7XFM - chains A and I of the 11 polymer chains in the assembly; structure by electron microscopy, 3.10 A resolution.

# Chain A
Molecule: Histone H3.2
Organism: Xenopus laevis
Reference sequence: P84233 (H32_XENLA); residues 0-135 here correspond to UniProt positions 1-136 (UniProt number = residue number + 1)
Chain sequence (136 residues; each row starts with the number of its first residue; numbering starts at 0):
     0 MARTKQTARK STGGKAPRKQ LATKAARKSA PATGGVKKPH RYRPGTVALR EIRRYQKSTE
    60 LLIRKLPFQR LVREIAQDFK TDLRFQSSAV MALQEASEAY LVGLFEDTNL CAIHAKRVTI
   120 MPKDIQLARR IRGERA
Disordered / not traced: 0-37, 135
Swiss-Prot annotation at these positions:
  - modified residue: Arg2 (Asymmetric dimethylarginine), Thr3 (Phosphothreonine), Lys4 (Allysine), Gln5 (5-glutamyl dopamine), Thr6 (Phosphothreonine), Arg8 (Citrulline), Lys9 (N6,N6,N6-trimethyllysine), Ser10 (ADP-ribosylserine), Thr11 (Phosphothreonine), Lys14 (N6-(2-hydroxyisobutyryl)lysine), Arg17 (Asymmetric dimethylarginine), Lys18 (N6-(2-hydroxyisobutyryl)lysine), Lys23 (N6-(2-hydroxyisobutyryl)lysine), Arg26 (Citrulline), Lys27 (N6,N6,N6-trimethyllysine), Ser28 (ADP-ribosylserine), Lys36 (N6,N6,N6-trimethyllysine), Lys37 (N6-methyllysine), Tyr41 (Phosphotyrosine), Lys56 (N6,N6,N6-trimethyllysine) and 8 more in UniProt
  - lipidation: Cys110 (S-palmitoyl cysteine)

# Chain I
Molecule: 152-nt DNA strand
Organism: Xenopus laevis
Sequence (152 nucleotides; each row starts with the number of its first residue; numbers below 1 keep their minus sign (DA-77 is residue -77)):
   -77 ATGCACAGGA TGTATATATC TGACXCGTGC CTGGAGACTA GGGAGTAATC CCCTTGGCGG
   -17 TTAAAACGCG GGGGACAGCG CGTACGTGCG TTTAAGCGGT GCTAGAGCTG TCTACGACCA
    43 ATTGAGCGGC CTCGGCACCG GGATTCTCCA GG
Disordered / not traced: -77 to -61, 73-74
Modified positions: AAB (2'-deoxy-ribofuranose-5'-monophosphate) at position -53

# Interface between chain A and chain I
Residue-residue contacts - 21 pairs, chain A then chain I:
  His39(A) with DC70(I), sugar contact
  Arg40(A) with DG-8(I), base contact; DC70(I), phosphate contact
  Tyr41(A) with DT69(I), sugar contact; DC70(I), phosphate contact
  Arg42(A) with DG-5(I), salt bridge to the phosphate; DC70(I), phosphate contact; DC71(I), phosphate contact
  Pro43(A) with DG-6(I), phosphate contact
  Thr45(A) with DC70(I), hydrogen bond to the phosphate
  Arg63(A) with DA-13(I), salt bridge to the phosphate
  Arg72(A) with DT-23(I), salt bridge to the phosphate
  Arg83(A) with DT-24(I), sugar contact; DT-23(I), phosphate contact
  Phe84(A) with DT-24(I), sugar contact; DT-23(I), hydrogen bond to the phosphate
  Gln85(A) with DT-24(I), phosphate contact
  Arg116(A) with DA-3(I), phosphate contact; DC-2(I), phosphate contact
  Val117(A) with DA-3(I), hydrogen bond to the phosphate
  Thr118(A) with DA-3(I), hydrogen bond to the phosphate
Other interface residues (no listed pair), chain A (17 interface residues in all): Ser86, Lys115, Met120
Other interface residues (no listed pair), chain I (12 interface residues in all): DA-14

# In short
17 residues of chain A face 12 of chain I across their interface; the contacts include 4 hydrogen bonds and 3
salt bridges. Polar pairs include Thr45(A)-DC70(I), Phe84(A)-DT-23(I) and Val117(A)-DA-3(I).
Chain A is Histone H3.2 and chain I is a 152-nt DNA strand, both from Xenopus laevis; the structure, Structure
of nucleosome-AAG complex (A-53I, post-catalytic state), was determined by electron microscopy (same
publication as 7XFC, 7XFH, 7XFI, 7XFJ, 7XFL and 7XFN).
